3ZS8 - chains A and C of the 4 polymer chains in the assembly; structure by X-ray diffraction, 3.00 A resolution.

Chain A:
Name: Atpase GET3
Organism: Saccharomyces cerevisiae
Notes: EC 3.6.3.16
UniProt: Q12154 (GET3_YEAST); numbering as in UniProt (aligned over 1-354)
Amino-acid sequence (354 residues; numbered 1 to 354; the number before each row is that of its first residue):
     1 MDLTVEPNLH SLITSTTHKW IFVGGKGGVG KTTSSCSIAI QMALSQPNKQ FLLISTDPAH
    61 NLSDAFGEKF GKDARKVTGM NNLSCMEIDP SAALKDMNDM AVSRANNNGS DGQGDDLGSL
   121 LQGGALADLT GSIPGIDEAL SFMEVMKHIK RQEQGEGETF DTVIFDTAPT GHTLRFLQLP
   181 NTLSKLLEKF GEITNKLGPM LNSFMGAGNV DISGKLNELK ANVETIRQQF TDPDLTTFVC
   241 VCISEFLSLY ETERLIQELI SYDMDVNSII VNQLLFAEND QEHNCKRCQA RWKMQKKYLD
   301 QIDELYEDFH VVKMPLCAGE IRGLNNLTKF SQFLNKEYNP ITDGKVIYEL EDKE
Not modelled in the structure: 1-3, 97-134, 155-157, 198-219, 280-284, 352-354
Swiss-Prot annotation at these positions:
  - active site: D57
  - binding site (ATP): K26 to T33, E245, N272, P315 to R322
  - binding site (Zn(2+)): C285, C288
  - mutagenesis: G30 (G30R: Abolishes ATPase activity, leading to secretion of resident ER proteins), D57 (D57N: Abolishes ATP hydrolysis), C285 (C285S: Prevents dimerization; when associated with S-288), C288 (C288S: Prevents dimerization; when associated with S-285)
Metal / ion sites: Zn2+: C285, C288 (shared with 2 residues of chain B)
What the authors report for this chain:
  - mutagenesis - D57N: unchanged binding to rGet1/2

Chain C:
Name: Golgi to er traffic protein 1
Organism: Saccharomyces cerevisiae
Notes: fragment: cytosolic-facing fragment, residues 21-104
UniProt: P53192 (GET1_YEAST); residues 521-604 here correspond to UniProt positions 21-104 (UniProt number = residue number - 500)
Amino-acid sequence (84 residues; each row starts with the number of its first residue):
   521 TNKYHEKWIS KFAPGNELSK KYLAKVKERH ELKEFNNSIS AQDNYAKWTK NNRKLDSLDK
   581 EINNLKDEIQ SENKAFQAHL HKLR
Not modelled in the structure: 521-535, 603-604

How chain A and chain C interact:
Residue-residue contacts - 22 pairs, chain A then chain C:
  F246(A) with A561(C); Y565(C), hydrophobic; W568(C), hydrophobic
  L249(A) with Y565(C), hydrogen bond (backbone-side chain)
  Y250(A) with Y565(C); W568(C), hydrophobic
  E253(A) with T569(C); R573(C), salt bridge
  Q257(A) with R573(C)
  K297(A) with Q562(C); D563(C), salt bridge
  Y298(A) with Q562(C)
  Q301(A) with D563(C), hydrogen bond (side chain-backbone); N564(C); Y565(C), hydrogen bond (side chain-backbone); A566(C), hydrogen bond (side chain-backbone)
  E304(A) with A566(C); K570(C), salt bridge
  L305(A) with Y565(C), hydrophobic; T569(C); R573(C)
  Y306(A) with R573(C)
The authors on this interface:
  - pairs named by the authors: E253(A)-R573(C) (salt bridge)
  - interface residues, chain A: F246(A), Y250(A), E253(A), Y298(A)
  - hot spots on chain C (mutagenesis) - R573E: abolished binding to Atpase GET3 (chain A)

Overview:
Chain A and chain C form an interface of 11 and 10 residues respectively; the contacts include 4 hydrogen
bonds and 3 salt bridges. Among the polar pairs are E253(A)-R573(C), K297(A)-D563(C) and E304(A)-K570(C). The
authors report a salt bridge between E253(A) and R573(C). The paper reports that R573E of chain C abolishes
binding to Atpase GET3 (chain A); interface residues F246(A), Y250(A) and E253(A) among others.
Here chain A is Atpase GET3 and chain C is Golgi to er traffic protein 1, both from Saccharomyces cerevisiae.
Entry 3ZS8 (S. cerevisiae Get3 complexed with a cytosolic Get1 fragment) was determined by X-ray diffraction,
deposited together with 3ZS9.
